Entry 4QWK (X-ray diffraction, 2.80 A resolution); this record covers chains V and W of the 28 polymer chains in the assembly.

== Chain V ==
Name: Proteasome subunit beta type-2
Organism: Saccharomyces cerevisiae
UniProt: P25043 (PSB2_YEAST); residues 1-232 here correspond to UniProt positions 30-261 (UniProt number = residue number + 29)
Amino-acid sequence (232 residues; row label = number of the first residue in the row):
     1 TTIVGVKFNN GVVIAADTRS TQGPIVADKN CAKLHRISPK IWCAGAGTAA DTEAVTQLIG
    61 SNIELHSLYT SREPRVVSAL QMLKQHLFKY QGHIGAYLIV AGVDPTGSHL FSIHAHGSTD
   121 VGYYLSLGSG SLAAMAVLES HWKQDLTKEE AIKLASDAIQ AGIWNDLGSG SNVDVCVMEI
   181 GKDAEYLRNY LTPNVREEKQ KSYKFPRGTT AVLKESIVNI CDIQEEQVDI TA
Disordered / not traced: 223-232
Glycans and other covalent adducts: CARFILZOMIB, bound form (3BV) linked to T1
Bound ions: Mg2+: I163, D166, S169 (shared with 1 residue of chain L)
Ligand contacts:
  - CARFILZOMIB, bound form (3BV; N-{(2S)-2-[(morpholin-4-ylacetyl)amino]-4-phenylbutanoyl}-L-leucyl-N-[(2R,3S,4S)-1,3-dihydroxy-2,6-dimethylheptan-4-yl]-L-phenylalaninamide), molecule 1: R19, S20, T21, Q22, A27, C31, K33, G45, A46, G47, T48, A49, T52, S129, G168
  - CARFILZOMIB, bound form (3BV), molecule 2: H114, H116, S118, D120
UniProt features mapped onto this chain:
  - active site: T1 (Nucleophile)

== Chain W ==
Name: Proteasome subunit beta type-3
Organism: Saccharomyces cerevisiae
UniProt: P25451 (PSB3_YEAST); residues 0-204 here correspond to UniProt positions 1-205 (UniProt number = residue number + 1)
Amino-acid sequence (205 residues; row label = number of the first residue in the row; numbering starts at 0):
     0 MSDPSSINGG IVVAMTGKDC VAIACDLRLG SQSLGVSNKF EKIFHYGHVF LGITGLATDV
    60 TTLNEMFRYK TNLYKLKEER AIEPETFTQL VSSSLYERRF GPYFVGPVVA GINSKSGKPF
   120 IAGFDLIGCI DEAKDFIVSG TASDQLFGMC ESLYEPNLEP EDLFETISQA LLNAADRDAL
   180 SGWGAVVYII KKDEVVKRYL KMRQD
Disordered / not traced: 0
Bound ions: Mg2+: D204 (shared with 3 residues of chain K)
Ligand contacts: CARFILZOMIB, bound form (3BV; N-{(2S)-2-[(morpholin-4-ylacetyl)amino]-4-phenylbutanoyl}-L-leucyl-N-[(2R,3S,4S)-1,3-dihydroxy-2,6-dimethylheptan-4-yl]-L-phenylalaninamide): S4, R98, D124, L125, I126, C128
UniProt features mapped onto this chain:
  - modified residue: S30 (Phosphoserine)
  - cross-link: K69 (Glycyl lysine isopeptide (Lys-Gly) (interchain with G-Cter in ubiquitin))

== Interface between chain V and chain W ==
Pairs across the interface - 53 pairs, chain V then chain W:
  I25(V) with D143(W); F146(W), hydrophobic
  A27(V) with D130(W)
  D28(V) with D130(W); E131(W)
  K29(V) with E150(W), salt bridge
  A49(V) with C128(W), hydrophobic
  A50(V) with Y95(W); I126(W), hydrophobic; C128(W), hydrophobic
  D51(V) with Y95(W), hydrogen bond; R98(W), salt bridge
  A54(V) with Y95(W)
  Y90(V) with F99(W), hydrophobic
  H93(V) with R98(W), hydrogen bond (backbone-side chain); F99(W)
  R196(V) with E150(W), salt bridge
  K199(V) with E150(W); S151(W); Y153(W), hydrogen bond (side chain-backbone)
  S202(V) with E154(W), hydrogen bond
  Y203(V) with S151(W); L152(W), hydrophobic
  K204(V) with E154(W); D161(W)
  F205(V) with Q168(W)
  R207(V) with E160(W); D161(W), salt bridge
  G208(V) with E164(W), hydrogen bond (backbone-side chain)
  T209(V) with E164(W)
  T210(V) with E164(W), hydrogen bond; S167(W); Q168(W), hydrogen bond; L199(W)
  A211(V) with L199(W); K200(W), hydrogen bond (backbone-backbone)
  V212(V) with F163(W), hydrophobic; Y198(W)
  L213(V) with Y198(W), hydrogen bond (backbone-backbone); L199(W); K200(W)
  K214(V) with K196(W); R197(W); Y198(W), hydrogen bond (backbone-backbone)
  E215(V) with K196(W); R197(W), salt bridge
  S216(V) with V195(W); K196(W), hydrogen bond (backbone-backbone)
  I217(V) with V194(W)
  V218(V) with V194(W), hydrogen bond (backbone-backbone); K196(W)
  I220(V) with V194(W), hydrophobic
  D222(V) with K74(W), salt bridge
Interface residues without a listed pair, chain V (35 interface residues in all): V26, T48, I94, P206, N219
Interface residues without a listed pair, chain W (37 interface residues in all): H44, G46, H47, F49, D124, E158, L171, Y187, E193

== In short ==
The interface between chain V and chain W involves 35 residues on one side and 37 on the other, with 12
hydrogen bonds and 6 salt bridges. Polar contacts include K29(V)-E150(W), D51(V)-R98(W) and R196(V)-E150(W).
Bound to chain V: CARFILZOMIB, bound form.
Here chain V is Proteasome subunit beta type-2 and chain W is Proteasome subunit beta type-3, both from
Saccharomyces cerevisiae. Entry 4QWK (yCP beta5-A49T-A50V-double mutant in complex with carfilzomib) was
determined by X-ray diffraction, deposited together with 4QUX, 4QUY, 4QV0, 4QV1, 4QV3, 4QV4 and 42 further
entries.
